PDB entry 3FN4 | X-ray diffraction, 1.96 A resolution | chain A

[Chain A]
Name: NAD-dependent formate dehydrogenase
Organism: Moraxella sp
Notes: EC 1.2.1.2
Reference sequence: O08375 (O08375_MORSP); residues 1-401 here correspond to UniProt positions 2-402 (UniProt number = residue number + 1)
Chain sequence (401 residues; numbered 1 to 401; the number before each row is that of its first residue):
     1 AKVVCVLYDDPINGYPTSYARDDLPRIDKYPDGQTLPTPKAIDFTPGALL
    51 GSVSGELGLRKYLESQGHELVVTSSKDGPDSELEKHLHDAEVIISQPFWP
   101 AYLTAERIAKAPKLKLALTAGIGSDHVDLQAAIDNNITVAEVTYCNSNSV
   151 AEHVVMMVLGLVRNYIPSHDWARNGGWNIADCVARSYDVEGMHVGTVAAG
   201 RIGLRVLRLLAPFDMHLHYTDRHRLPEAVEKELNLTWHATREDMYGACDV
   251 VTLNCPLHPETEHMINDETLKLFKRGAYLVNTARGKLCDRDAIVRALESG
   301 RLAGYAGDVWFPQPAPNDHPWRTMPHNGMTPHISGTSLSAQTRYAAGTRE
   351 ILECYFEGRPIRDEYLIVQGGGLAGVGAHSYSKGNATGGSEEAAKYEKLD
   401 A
Disordered / not traced: 400-401
Reported in the primary citation:
  - conformationally variable residues (loop rearrangement, order/disorder transition): D221 to P226, E260, H379, Y381, S382
  - binding site for sulfate ion: S147, G200, R201, I202, G203, N254

[Summary]
From the paper: a binding site for sulfate ion at S147, G200 and R201 among others; conformational variability
at D221, E260 and H379 among others.
Chain A is NAD-dependent formate dehydrogenase (Moraxella sp); the structure, Apo-form of NAD-dependent
formate dehydrogenase from bacterium Moraxella sp.C-1 in closed conformation, was determined by X-ray
diffraction together with 2GSD from the same study.
